6NM9 - chains D and E of the 6 polymer chains in the assembly; structure by electron microscopy, 3.38 A resolution.

Chain D:
Name: Cpf1
Source organism: Lachnospiraceae bacterium ND2006
Reference sequence: A0A182DWE3 (A0A182DWE3_9FIRM); residues 2-1227 here correspond to UniProt positions 3-1228 (UniProt number = residue number + 1)
Sequence (1227 residues; each row starts with the number of its first residue):
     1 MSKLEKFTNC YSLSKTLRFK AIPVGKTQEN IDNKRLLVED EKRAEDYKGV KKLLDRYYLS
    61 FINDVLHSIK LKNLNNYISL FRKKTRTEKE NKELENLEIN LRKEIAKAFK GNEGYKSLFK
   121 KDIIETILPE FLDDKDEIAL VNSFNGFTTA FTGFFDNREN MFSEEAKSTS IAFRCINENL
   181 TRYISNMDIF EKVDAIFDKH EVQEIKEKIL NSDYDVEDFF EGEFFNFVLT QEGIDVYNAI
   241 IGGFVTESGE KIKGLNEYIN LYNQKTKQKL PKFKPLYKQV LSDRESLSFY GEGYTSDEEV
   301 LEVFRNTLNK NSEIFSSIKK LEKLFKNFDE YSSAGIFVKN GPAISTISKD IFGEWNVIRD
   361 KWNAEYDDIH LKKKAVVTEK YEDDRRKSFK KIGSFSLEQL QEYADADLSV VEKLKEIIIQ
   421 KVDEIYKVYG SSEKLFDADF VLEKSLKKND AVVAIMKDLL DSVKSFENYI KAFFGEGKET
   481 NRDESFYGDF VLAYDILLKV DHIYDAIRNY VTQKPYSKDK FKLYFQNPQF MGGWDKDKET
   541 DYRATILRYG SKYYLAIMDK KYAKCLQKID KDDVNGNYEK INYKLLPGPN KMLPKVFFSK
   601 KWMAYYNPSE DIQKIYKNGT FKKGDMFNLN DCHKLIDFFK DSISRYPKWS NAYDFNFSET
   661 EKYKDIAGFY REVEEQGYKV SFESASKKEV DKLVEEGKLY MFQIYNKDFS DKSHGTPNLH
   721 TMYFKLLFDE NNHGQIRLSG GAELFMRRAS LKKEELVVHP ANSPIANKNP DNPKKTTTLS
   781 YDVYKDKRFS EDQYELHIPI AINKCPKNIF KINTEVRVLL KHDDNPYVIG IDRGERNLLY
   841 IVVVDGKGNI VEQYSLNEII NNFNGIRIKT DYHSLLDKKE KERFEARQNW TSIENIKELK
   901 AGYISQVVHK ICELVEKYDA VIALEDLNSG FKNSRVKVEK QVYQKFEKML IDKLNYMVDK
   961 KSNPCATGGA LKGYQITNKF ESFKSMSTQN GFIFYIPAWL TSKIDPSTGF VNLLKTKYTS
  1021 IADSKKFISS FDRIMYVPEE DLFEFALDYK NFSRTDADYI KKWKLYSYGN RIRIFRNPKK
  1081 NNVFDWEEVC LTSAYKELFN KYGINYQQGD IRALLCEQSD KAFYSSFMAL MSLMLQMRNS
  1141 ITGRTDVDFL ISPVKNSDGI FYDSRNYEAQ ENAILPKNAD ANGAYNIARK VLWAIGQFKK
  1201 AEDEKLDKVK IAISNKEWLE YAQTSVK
Not modelled in the structure: 281-291, 477, 608, 1076-1083, 1109
Construct notes: expression tag (1); conflict Asn-112 (Ala113 in A0A182DWE3), Glu-113 (Ala114 in A0A182DWE3), Phe-131 (Ala132 in A0A182DWE3), Leu-132 (Ala133 in A0A182DWE3), Gln-264 (Ala265 in A0A182DWE3), Lys-269 (Ala270 in A0A182DWE3), Val-357 (Leu358 in A0A182DWE3), Arg-1076 (Ala1077 in A0A182DWE3), Asn-1077 (Ala1078 in A0A182DWE3), Pro-1078 (Ala1079 in A0A182DWE3), Asp-1085 (Ala1086 in A0A182DWE3)
Ion coordination: Mg2+: Thr-716 (shared with A19(E) of chain E)

Chain E:
Molecule: 40-nt RNA strand
Sequence (40 nucleotides; each row starts with the number of its first residue):
     3 AAUUUCUACU AAGUGUAGAU GGAAAUUAGG UGCGCUUGGC
Not modelled in the structure: 28-42
Ion coordination: Mg2+: A19 (shared with Thr-716(D) of chain D)

Interface between chain D and chain E:
Contacting residue pairs (98):
  Ser-14(D) / G23(E)  hydrogen bond to the base
  Lys-15(D) / G23(E)  salt bridge to the phosphate
  Thr-16(D) / G23(E)  hydrogen bond to the base
  Thr-16(D) / G24(E)  base contact
  Arg-18(D) / U6(E)  hydrogen bond to the base
  Arg-18(D) / U7(E)  sugar contact
  Arg-18(D) / U22(E)  base contact
  Arg-18(D) / G24(E)  salt bridge to the phosphate
  Phe-19(D) / U6(E)  sugar contact
  Lys-20(D) / U6(E)  salt bridge to the phosphate
  Tyr-47(D) / A27(E)  phosphate contact
  Lys-51(D) / A27(E)  salt bridge to the phosphate
  Gly-153(D) / A26(E)  sugar contact
  Phe-154(D) / A26(E)  hydrogen bond to the sugar
  Asn-157(D) / A27(E)  hydrogen bond to the sugar
  Tyr-516(D) / C8(E)  phosphate contact
  Lys-518(D) / U7(E)  phosphate contact
  Lys-518(D) / C8(E)  salt bridge to the phosphate
  Lys-520(D) / A25(E)  salt bridge to the phosphate
  Tyr-705(D) / G17(E)  phosphate contact
  Asn-706(D) / U6(E)  phosphate contact
  Lys-707(D) / U5(E)  sugar contact
  Lys-707(D) / U6(E)  hydrogen bond to the phosphate
  Ser-710(D) / G17(E)  hydrogen bond to the phosphate
  Lys-712(D) / U16(E)  salt bridge to the phosphate
  Ser-713(D) / U18(E)  hydrogen bond to the phosphate
  His-714(D) / A14(E)  salt bridge to the phosphate
  His-714(D) / U18(E)  hydrogen bond to the phosphate
  Gly-715(D) / U18(E)  hydrogen bond to the phosphate
  Gly-715(D) / A19(E)  phosphate contact
  Thr-716(D) / A19(E)  hydrogen bond to the phosphate
  Asn-718(D) / U6(E)  base contact
  Asn-718(D) / U7(E)  base contact
  Asn-718(D) / A21(E)  base contact
  Asn-718(D) / U22(E)  base contact
  Leu-719(D) / U22(E)  phosphate contact
  His-720(D) / U22(E)  hydrogen bond to the base
  His-720(D) / G23(E)  salt bridge to the phosphate
  Phe-745(D) / A25(E)  sugar contact
  Arg-747(D) / U7(E)  salt bridge to the phosphate
  His-759(D) / A3(E)  sugar contact
  Ile-765(D) / A3(E)  base contact
  Ala-766(D) / A3(E)  hydrogen bond to the base
  Asn-767(D) / A3(E)  hydrogen bond to the base
  Asn-767(D) / U12(E)  phosphate contact
  Lys-768(D) / A3(E)  base contact
  Lys-768(D) / C11(E)  phosphate contact
  Lys-768(D) / U12(E)  hydrogen bond to the phosphate
  Asn-769(D) / C11(E)  phosphate contact
  Asn-769(D) / U12(E)  hydrogen bond to the phosphate
  Asn-772(D) / U12(E)  hydrogen bond to the phosphate
  Asn-772(D) / A13(E)  hydrogen bond to the phosphate
  Lys-774(D) / A13(E)  salt bridge to the phosphate
  Lys-774(D) / A14(E)  base contact
  Lys-774(D) / G15(E)  hydrogen bond to the base
  Thr-777(D) / U12(E)  hydrogen bond to the sugar
  Thr-777(D) / G15(E)  base contact
  Leu-779(D) / A4(E)  base contact
  Tyr-781(D) / A4(E)  hydrogen bond to the base
  Tyr-781(D) / G15(E)  sugar contact
  Tyr-781(D) / U16(E)  stacking on the base
  Val-783(D) / A4(E)  sugar contact
  Tyr-784(D) / A4(E)  sugar contact
  Lys-785(D) / A3(E)  salt bridge to the phosphate
  Asp-786(D) / A4(E)  phosphate contact
  Lys-787(D) / U5(E)  phosphate contact
  Arg-788(D) / U5(E)  salt bridge to the phosphate
  Arg-788(D) / U7(E)  phosphate contact
  Arg-788(D) / C8(E)  salt bridge to the phosphate
  Gln-793(D) / U6(E)  hydrogen bond to the phosphate
  Gln-793(D) / U7(E)  hydrogen bond to the phosphate
  Glu-795(D) / U6(E)  hydrogen bond to the sugar
  His-797(D) / G24(E)  hydrogen bond to the sugar
  Asn-861(D) / A13(E)  hydrogen bond to the base
  Asn-861(D) / A19(E)  hydrogen bond to the sugar
  Phe-863(D) / A13(E)  sugar contact
  Phe-863(D) / U18(E)  sugar contact
  Phe-863(D) / A19(E)  sugar contact
  Ile-868(D) / A13(E)  base contact
  Thr-870(D) / A10(E)  hydrogen bond to the sugar
  Tyr-872(D) / U9(E)  sugar contact
  Tyr-872(D) / A10(E)  hydrogen bond to the sugar
  Leu-875(D) / A10(E)  phosphate contact
  Lys-879(D) / A10(E)  phosphate contact
  Leu-899(D) / A10(E)  sugar contact
  Gly-902(D) / U9(E)  hydrogen bond to the sugar
  Ser-905(D) / G20(E)  hydrogen bond to the sugar
  Ser-905(D) / A21(E)  hydrogen bond to the sugar
  Gln-906(D) / U9(E)  hydrogen bond to the base
  Gln-906(D) / A19(E)  hydrogen bond to the base
  Gln-906(D) / G20(E)  sugar contact
  His-909(D) / G20(E)  sugar contact
  His-909(D) / A21(E)  phosphate contact
  Lys-953(D) / A21(E)  salt bridge to the phosphate
  Lys-953(D) / U22(E)  salt bridge to the phosphate
  Lys-960(D) / G20(E)  salt bridge to the phosphate
  Lys-960(D) / A21(E)  salt bridge to the phosphate
  Lys-961(D) / G20(E)  phosphate contact
Also at the interface, not in a pair above, chain D (70 interface residues in all): Phe-789, Pro-799, Asn-862, Glu-898, Val-908, Asp-952, Val-958

In short:
70 residues of chain D face 25 of chain E across their interface, with 34 hydrogen bonds, 18 salt bridges and
1 aromatic stacking contact. Among the polar pairs are Ser-14(D)/G23(E), Thr-16(D)/G23(E) and Arg-18(D)/U6(E).
Thr-716(D) and A19(E) coordinate Mg2+.
Here chain D is Cpf1 (Lachnospiraceae bacterium ND2006) and chain E is a 40-nt RNA strand. Entry 6NM9 (CryoEM
structure of the LbCas12a-crRNA-AcrVA4 dimer) was determined by electron microscopy together with 6NMA, 6NMC,
6NMD, 6NME and 6OMV from the same study.
